Entry 1AGY (X-ray diffraction, 1.15 A resolution); this record covers chain A.

[Chain A]
Molecule: Cutinase
Source organism: Nectria haematococca mpVI
Notes: EC 3.1.1.-
UniProt: P00590 (CUTI1_FUSSO); residues 15-214 here correspond to UniProt positions 31-230 (UniProt number = residue number + 16)
Amino-acid sequence (200 residues; row label = number of the first residue in the row):
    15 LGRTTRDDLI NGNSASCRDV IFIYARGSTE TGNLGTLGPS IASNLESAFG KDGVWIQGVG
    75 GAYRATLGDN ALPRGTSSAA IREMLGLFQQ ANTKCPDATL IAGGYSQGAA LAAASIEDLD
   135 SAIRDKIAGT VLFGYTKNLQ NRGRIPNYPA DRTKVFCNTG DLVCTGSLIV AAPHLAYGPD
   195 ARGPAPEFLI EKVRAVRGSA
Disordered / not traced: 15-16, 214
Disulfide bonds: Cys-31/Cys-109, Cys-171/Cys-178
Swiss-Prot annotation at these positions:
  - active site: Ser-120 (Nucleophile), Asp-175, His-188 (Proton donor/acceptor)
  - site (Transition state stabilizer): Ser-42, Gln-121
  - modified residue: Gly-16 (N-D-glucuronoyl glycine)

[Summary]
Curated annotation (UniProt) lists 3 active-site residues.
Chain A is Cutinase (Nectria haematococca mpVI); the structure, The 1.15 angstrom refined structure of
fusarium solani pisi cutinase, was determined by X-ray diffraction (same publication as 1CEX).
